PDB entry 7QH6 | electron microscopy, 3.08 A resolution | chains i and A of the 46 polymer chains in the assembly

Chain i:
Name: 39S ribosomal protein L51, mitochondrial
Organism: Homo sapiens
UniProtKB: Q4U2R6 (RM51_HUMAN); numbering as in UniProt (aligned over 1-128)
Amino-acid sequence (128 residues; row label = number of the first residue in the row):
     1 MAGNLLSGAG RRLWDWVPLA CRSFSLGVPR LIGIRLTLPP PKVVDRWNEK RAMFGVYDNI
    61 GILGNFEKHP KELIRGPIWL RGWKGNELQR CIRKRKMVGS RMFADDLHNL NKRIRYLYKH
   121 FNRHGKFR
Unresolved in the structure: 1-31

Chain A:
Molecule: 16S ribosomal RNA
Organism: Homo sapiens
Sequence (1559 nucleotides; numbered 1671 to 3229; the number before each row is that of its first residue):
  1671 GCUAAACCUA GCCCCAAACC CACUCCACCU UACUACCAGA CAACCUUAGC CAAACCAUUU
  1731 ACCCAAAUAA AGUAUAGGCG AUAGAAAUUG AAACCUGGCG CAAUAGAUAU AGUACCGCAA
  1791 GGGAAAGAUG AAAAAUUAUA ACCAAGCAUA AUAUAGCAAG GACUAACCCC UAUACCUUCU
  1851 GCAUAAUGAA UUAACUAGAA AUAACUUUGC AAGGAGAGCC AAAGCUAAGA CCCCCGAAAC
  1911 CAGACGAGCU ACCUAAGAAC AGCUAAAAGA GCACACCCGU CUAUGUAGCA AAAUAGUGGG
  1971 AAGAUUUAUA GGUAGAGGCG ACAAACCUAC CGAGCCUGGU GAUAGCUGGU UGUCCAAGAU
  2031 AGAAUCUUAG UUCAACUUUA AAUUUGCCCA CAGAACCCUC UAAAUCCCCU UGUAAAUUUA
  2091 ACUGUUAGUC CAAAGAGGAA CAGCUCUUUG GACACUAGGA AAAAACCUUG UAGAGAGAGU
  2151 AAAAAAUUUA ACACCCAUAG UAGGCCUAAA AGCAGCCACC AAUUAAGAAA GCGUUCAAGC
  2211 UCAACACCCA CUACCUAAAA AAUCCCAAAC AUAUAACUGA ACUCCUCACA CCCAAUUGGA
  2271 CCAAUCUAUC ACCCUAUAGA AGAACUAAUG UUAGUAUAAG UAACAUGAAA ACAUUCUCCU
  2331 CCGCAUAAGC CUGCGUCAGA UUAAAACACU GAACUGACAA UUAACAGCCC AAUAUCUACA
  2391 AUCAACCAAC AAGUCAUUAU UACCCUCACU GUCAACCCAA CACAGGCAUG CUCAUAAGGA
  2451 AAGGUUAAAA AAAGUAAAAG GAACUCGGCA AAUCUUACCC CGCCUGUUUA CCAAAAACAU
  2511 CACCUCUAGC AUCACCAGUA UUAGAGGCAC CGCCUGCCCA GUGACACAUG UUUAACGGCC
  2571 GCGGUACCCU AACCGUGCAA AGGUAGCAUA AUCACUUGUU CCUUAAAUAG GGACCUGUAU
  2631 GAAUGGCUCC ACGAGGGUUC AGCUGUCUCU UACUUUUAAC CAGUGAAAUU GACCUGCCCG
  2691 UGAAGAGGCG GGCAUAACAC AGCAAGACGA GAAGACCCUA UGGAGCUUUA AUUUAUUAAU
  2751 GCAAACAGUA CCUAACAAAC CCACAGGUCC UAAACUACCA AACCUGCAUU AAAAAUUUCG
  2811 GUUGGGGCGA CCUCGGAGCA GAACCCAACC UCCGAGCAGU ACAUGCUAAG ACUUCACCAG
  2871 UCAAAGCGAA CUACUAUACU CAAUUGAUCC AAUAACUUGA CCAACGGAAC AAGUUACCCU
  2931 AGGGAUAACA GCGCAAUCCU AUUCUAGAGU CCAUAUCAAC AAUAGGGUUU ACGACCUCGA
  2991 UGUUGGAUCA GGACAUCCCG AUGGUGCAGC CGCUAUUAAA GGUUCGUUUG UUCAACGAUU
  3051 AAAGUCCUAC GUGAUCUGAG UUCAGACCGG AGUAAUCCAG GUCGGUUUCU AUCUACUUUC
  3111 AAAUUCCUCC CUGUACGAAA GGACAAGAGA AAUAAGGCCU ACUUCACAAA GCGCCUUCCC
  3171 CCGUAAAUGA UAUCAUCUCA ACUUAGUAUU AUACCCACAC CCACCCAAGA ACAGGGUUU
Unresolved in the structure: 1692-1694, 1709-1711, 1733-1736, 1761-1766, 1806-1810, 1936-1970, 2068-2071, 2159-2231, 2350-2362, 2474-2480, 2488-2492, 2545-2649, 2757-2791, 2882-2888, 2952-2971, 2984-3069, 3097-3099, 3110-3112, 3197-3200, 3208-3211, 3229
Construct notes: conflict U3107 (Unk3109 in 1025814679)

Chain i / chain A interface:
Residue-residue contacts (67):
  Ile32(i) with A1675(A), hydrogen bond to the phosphate; A1676(A), hydrogen bond to the phosphate; A1814(A), sugar contact
  Gly33(i) with A1864(A), phosphate contact
  Ile34(i) with A1676(A), sugar contact
  Arg35(i) with A1676(A), phosphate contact; C1677(A), sugar contact; C1678(A), salt bridge to the phosphate
  Leu36(i) with A1676(A), sugar contact; C1812(A), base contact; C1813(A), base contact
  Arg46(i) with A2278(A), salt bridge to the phosphate; U2279(A), salt bridge to the phosphate; C2280(A), phosphate contact
  Arg51(i) with A2278(A), salt bridge to the phosphate; U2279(A), salt bridge to the phosphate
  Gly61(i) with G1886(A), base contact
  Ile62(i) with G1886(A), base contact
  Phe66(i) with G1886(A), hydrogen bond to the base
  Lys68(i) with G1886(A), hydrogen bond to the base
  Pro70(i) with G1886(A), base contact
  Pro77(i) with C1685(A), sugar contact; A1686(A), phosphate contact
  Ile78(i) with A1686(A), phosphate contact
  Trp79(i) with C1685(A), phosphate contact; A1686(A), phosphate contact
  Asn86(i) with A1870(A), sugar contact
  Glu87(i) with A1869(A), base contact
  Arg93(i) with A1737(A), hydrogen bond to the sugar; U1738(A), salt bridge to the phosphate
  Lys94(i) with C1685(A), salt bridge to the phosphate
  Arg95(i) with C1732(A), hydrogen bond to the sugar
  Lys96(i) with A1737(A), phosphate contact
  His108(i) with G2009(A), salt bridge to the phosphate
  Asn111(i) with C1732(A), phosphate contact
  Lys112(i) with G2009(A), salt bridge to the phosphate; U2010(A), phosphate contact; G2011(A), salt bridge to the phosphate
  Arg113(i) with A1869(A), hydrogen bond to the base; G2011(A), hydrogen bond to the base
  Ile114(i) with A1731(A), base contact
  Arg115(i) with A1731(A), base contact; G2009(A), phosphate contact; U2010(A), salt bridge to the phosphate
  Tyr116(i) with A1869(A), hydrogen bond to the base; G2011(A), hydrogen bond to the base
  Tyr118(i) with A1731(A), stacking on the base; U1752(A), hydrogen bond to the phosphate; A1753(A), hydrogen bond to the phosphate
  His120(i) with A1869(A), hydrogen bond to the base; A1870(A), base contact; C1903(A), salt bridge to the phosphate
  Phe121(i) with A1870(A), base contact
  Arg123(i) with C1721(A), sugar contact; A1722(A), sugar contact
  His124(i) with A1870(A), hydrogen bond to the base
  Gly125(i) with A1870(A), base contact; C1902(A), sugar contact; C1903(A), phosphate contact
  Lys126(i) with C1902(A), hydrogen bond to the sugar; U2093(A), sugar contact; U2267(A), salt bridge to the phosphate
  Phe127(i) with A1871(A), base contact; C1901(A), sugar contact; C1902(A), hydrogen bond to the base; C2092(A), phosphate contact; U2093(A), phosphate contact
Also at the interface, not in a pair above, chain i (47 interface residues in all): Thr37, Pro40, Trp47, Lys50, His69, Gly76, Arg81, Met97, Leu117, Lys119, Arg128
Also at the interface, not in a pair above, chain A (43 interface residues in all): A1687, G1768, A1863, C1904, G2008, A2012, U2013, A2014, G2094

Overview:
47 residues of chain i and 43 residues of chain A are in contact; the contacts include 16 hydrogen bonds, 13
salt bridges and 1 aromatic stacking contact. Polar contacts include Phe66(i)-G1886(A), Lys68(i)-G1886(A) and
Arg113(i)-A1869(A).
Here chain i is 39S ribosomal protein L51, mitochondrial and chain A is 16S ribosomal RNA, both from Homo
sapiens. Entry 7QH6 (Cryo-EM structure of the human mtLSU assembly intermediate upon MRM2 depletion - class 1)
was determined by electron microscopy (same publication as 7QH7).
